Entry 9H1A (X-ray diffraction, 1.85 A resolution); this record covers chains A and B.

# Chain A (and B)
Protein: Angiotensin-converting enzyme, soluble form
From: Homo sapiens
Notes: chain B of this document is another copy of the same molecule, construct and numbering; everything in this record applies to it too
UniProtKB: P12821 (ACE_HUMAN); residues 1-628 here correspond to UniProt positions 30-657 (UniProt number = residue number + 29)
Chain sequence (628 residues; numbered 1 to 628; the number before each row is that of its first residue):
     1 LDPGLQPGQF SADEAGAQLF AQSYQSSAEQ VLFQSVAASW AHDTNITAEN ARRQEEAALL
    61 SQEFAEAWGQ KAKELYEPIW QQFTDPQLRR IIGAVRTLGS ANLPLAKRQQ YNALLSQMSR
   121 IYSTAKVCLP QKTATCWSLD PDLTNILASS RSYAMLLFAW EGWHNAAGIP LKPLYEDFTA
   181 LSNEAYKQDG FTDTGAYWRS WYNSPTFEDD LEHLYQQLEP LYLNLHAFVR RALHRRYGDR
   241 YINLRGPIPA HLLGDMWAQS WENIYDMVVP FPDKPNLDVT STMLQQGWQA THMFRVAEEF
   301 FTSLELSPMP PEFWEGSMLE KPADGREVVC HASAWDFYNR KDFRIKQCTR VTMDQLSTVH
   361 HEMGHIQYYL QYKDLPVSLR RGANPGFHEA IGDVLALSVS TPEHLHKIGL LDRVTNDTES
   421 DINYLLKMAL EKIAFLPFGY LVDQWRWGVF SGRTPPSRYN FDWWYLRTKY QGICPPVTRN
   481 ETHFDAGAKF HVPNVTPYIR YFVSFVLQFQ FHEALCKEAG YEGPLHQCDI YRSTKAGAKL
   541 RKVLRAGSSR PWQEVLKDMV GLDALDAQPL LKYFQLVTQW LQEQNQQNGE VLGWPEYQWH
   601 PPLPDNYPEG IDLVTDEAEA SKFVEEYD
Unresolved in the structure: 130-133, 612-628 (chain B: 131-134, 609-628)
Sequence notes: engineered mutation Gln-9 (Asn38 in P12821), Gln-25 (Asn54 in P12821), Gln-82 (Asn111 in P12821), Gln-117 (Asn146 in P12821), Gln-131 (Asn160 in P12821), Gln-289 (Asn318 in P12821), Arg-545 (Gln574 in P12821), Leu-576 (Pro605 in P12821)
Curated features (UniProtKB/Swiss-Prot):
  - active site: Glu-362 (Proton acceptor 1), His-491 (Proton donor 1)
  - binding site (chloride): Tyr-202, Arg-500
  - binding site (Zn(2+)): His-361, His-365, Glu-389
  - site: Asn-494 (Not glycosylated)
  - glycosylation (N-linked (GlcNAc...) asparagine): Asn-45, Asn-416, Asn-480
Disulfides: Cys-128/Cys-136, Cys-330/Cys-348, Cys-516/Cys-528
Covalently attached groups: N-acetylglucosamine (NAG) linked to Asn-45, Asn-480; glycan linked to Asn-416
Metal / ion sites: Mg2+: Glu-262, Asn-263, Asp-354; Zn2+: His-361, His-365, Glu-389 (together with A1IRQ)
Ligand contacts:
  - A1IRQ ((2S,5R)-5-(3-hydroxyphenyl)-1-[2-[[(2S)-3-(4-hydroxyphenyl)-2-sulfanyl-propanoyl]amino]ethanoyl]pyrrolidine-2-carboxylic acid): Gln-259, His-331, Ala-332, Ser-333, Ala-334, Ser-357, Thr-358, His-361, Glu-362, His-365, Glu-389, Asp-393, Lys-432, Phe-435, Lys-489, Phe-490, His-491, Thr-496, Tyr-498, Tyr-501, Phe-505
  - decaethylene glycol (XPE; 3,6,9,12,15,18,21,24,27-nonaoxanonacosane-1,29-diol): Gln-286, Gly-287, Trp-288, His-292, Arg-295, Val-296, Glu-299, Ile-408
What the authors report for this chain:
  - Zn2+ coordination: His-361, His-365, Glu-389
  - binding site for A1IRQ: Asp-43, Gln-259, His-331, Ala-332, Ser-333, Ala-334, Ser-357, His-361, Glu-362, His-365, Asp-393, Phe-435, Lys-489, Phe-490, His-491, Thr-496, Tyr-498, Tyr-501, Phe-505
  - specificity-determining residues: Thr-358, Thr-496 (proposed by the authors, not directly observed)

# How chain A and chain B interact
Contacting residue pairs (33):
  Arg-458(A) with Lys-469(B)
  Asn-460(A) with Tyr-597(B), hydrogen bond
  Phe-461(A) with Tyr-465(B), hydrophobic; Lys-469(B); Tyr-597(B), hydrophobic
  Asp-462(A) with Tyr-465(B), hydrogen bond
  Trp-464(A) with Tyr-597(B)
  Tyr-465(A) with Phe-461(B), hydrophobic; Asp-462(B), hydrogen bond; Tyr-465(B), hydrophobic
  Lys-469(A) with Arg-458(B); Phe-461(B)
  Thr-478(A) with Gln-598(B)
  Arg-479(A) with Tyr-597(B); Gln-598(B), hydrogen bond (backbone-side chain)
  Asn-480(A) with Pro-595(B); Glu-596(B); Tyr-597(B)
  Glu-481(A) with Pro-595(B), hydrogen bond (backbone-backbone); Tyr-597(B)
  Pro-595(A) with Asn-480(B); Glu-481(B), hydrogen bond (backbone-backbone)
  Glu-596(A) with Asn-480(B)
  Tyr-597(A) with Asn-460(B), hydrogen bond; Phe-461(B); Trp-464(B); Arg-479(B); Asn-480(B); Glu-481(B)
  Gln-598(A) with Thr-478(B); Arg-479(B), hydrogen bond (side chain-backbone); His-600(B), hydrogen bond
  His-600(A) with Gln-598(B), hydrogen bond
Also at the interface, not in a pair above, chain A (20 interface residues in all): Glu-219, Arg-453, Thr-468, Pro-475
Also at the interface, not in a pair above, chain B (21 interface residues in all): Glu-219, Arg-453, Thr-468, Pro-475, Val-477

# In short
The interface between chain A and chain B involves 20 residues on one side and 21 on the other, with 10
hydrogen bonds. Polar contacts include Asn-460(A)/Tyr-597(B), Asp-462(A)/Tyr-465(B) and Arg-479(A)/Gln-598(B).
From the paper: a binding site for A1IRQ at Asp-43(A), Gln-259(A) and His-331(A) among others; Zn2+
coordination by His-361(A), His-365(A) and Glu-389(A).
Both chains are Angiotensin-converting enzyme, soluble form (Homo sapiens). Entry 9H1A (Crystal structure of
Angiotensin-1 converting enzyme N-domain in complex with dual ACE/NEP inhibitor AD014) was determined by X-ray
diffraction together with 9H1B, 9H1C, 9H1D and 9H1E from the same study.
